3KUY - chains H and J of the 10 polymer chains in the assembly; structure by X-ray diffraction, 2.90 A resolution.

[Chain H]
Molecule: Histone H2B
From: Xenopus laevis
UniProtKB: Q92130 (Q92130_XENLA); residues -2 to 122 here correspond to UniProt positions 2-126 (UniProt number = residue number + 4)
Sequence (125 residues; numbered -2 to 122; the number before each row is that of its first residue; numbers below 1 keep their minus sign (Pro-2 is residue -2)):
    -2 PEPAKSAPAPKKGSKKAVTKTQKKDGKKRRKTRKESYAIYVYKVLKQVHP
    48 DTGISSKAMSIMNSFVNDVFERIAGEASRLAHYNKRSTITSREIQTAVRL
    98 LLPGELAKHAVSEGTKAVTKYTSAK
Not modelled in the structure: -2 to 27

[Chain J]
Molecule: 145-nt DNA strand
Sequence (145 nucleotides; numbered -72 to 72; the number before each row is that of its first residue; numbers below 1 keep their minus sign (DA-72 is residue -72)):
   -72 ATCAATATCCACCTGCAGATACTACCAAAAGTGTATTTGGAAACTGCTCC
   -22 ATCAAAAGGCATGTTCAGCTGATTCAGCTGAACATGCCTTTTGATGGAGC
    28 AGTTTCCAAATACACTTTTGGTAGTATCTGCAGGTGGATATTGAT
Ligand contacts: N-(2,3-epoxypropyl)-1,8-naphthalimide (ATV; 2-[(2R)-oxiran-2-ylmethyl]-1H-benzo[de]isoquinoline-1,3(2H)-dione): DA-16, DG-15, DG-14

[Chain H / chain J interface]
Contacting residue pairs (17):
  Lys28(H) - DG29(J)  hydrogen bond to the phosphate
  Lys28(H) - DT30(J)  salt bridge to the phosphate
  Thr29(H) - DG29(J)  phosphate contact
  Arg30(H) - DA-46(J)  base contact
  Arg30(H) - DA-45(J)  sugar contact
  Glu32(H) - DA-44(J)  phosphate contact
  Tyr39(H) - DT-53(J)  phosphate contact
  Gly50(H) - DT-53(J)  phosphate contact
  Ile51(H) - DT-53(J)  phosphate contact
  Ser52(H) - DA-54(J)  phosphate contact
  Ser53(H) - DA-54(J)  hydrogen bond to the phosphate
  Arg83(H) - DG-33(J)  phosphate contact
  Arg83(H) - DA-32(J)  salt bridge to the phosphate
  Ser84(H) - DG-34(J)  phosphate contact
  Ser84(H) - DG-33(J)  hydrogen bond to the phosphate
  Thr85(H) - DG-34(J)  phosphate contact
  Thr85(H) - DG-33(J)  hydrogen bond to the phosphate

[Summary]
12 residues of chain H and 10 residues of chain J are in contact; the contacts include 4 hydrogen bonds and 2
salt bridges. Among the polar pairs are Lys28(H)-DG29(J), Ser53(H)-DA-54(J) and Ser84(H)-DG-33(J). Ligands of
chain J: N-(2,3-epoxypropyl)-1,8-naphthalimide.
Here chain H is Histone H2B (Xenopus laevis) and chain J is a 145-nt DNA strand. Entry 3KUY (DNA Stretching in
the Nucleosome Facilitates Alkylation by an Intercalating Antitumor Agent) was determined by X-ray
diffraction.
